Entry 8ETJ (electron microscopy, 3.20 A resolution); this record covers chains 1 and L of the 35 polymer chains in the assembly.

Chain 1:
Molecule: 3497-nt RNA strand
From: Schizosaccharomyces pombe
Sequence (3497 nucleotides; row label = number of the first residue in the row):
     1 AUUUGACCUC AAAUCAGGUA GGACUACGCG CUGAACUUAA GCAUAUCAAU AAGCGCAGGA
    61 AAAGAAAAUA ACCAUGAUUC CCUCAGUAAC GGCGAGUGAA GCGGGAAAAG CUCAAAUUUG
   121 AAAUCUGGCA ACAUUUCUUU UGUUGUCCGA GUUGUAAUUU CAAGAAGCUG CUUUGAGUGU
   181 AGACGAUCGG UCUAAGUUCC UUGGAACAGG ACGUCAGAGA GGGUGAGAAC CCCGUCUUUG
   241 GUCGAUUGGA UAUGCCAUAU AAAGCGCUUU CGAAGAGUCG AGUUGUUUGG GAAUGCAGCU
   301 CUAAAUGGGU GGUAAAUUUC AUCUAAAGCU AAAUAUUGGC GAGAGACCGA UAGCGAACAA
   361 GUAGAGUGAU CGAAAGAUGA AAAGAACUUU GAAAAGAGAG UUAAAUAGUA CGUGAAAUUG
   421 CUGAAAGGGA AGCAUUGGAA AUCAGUCUUA CCUGGGUGAG AUCAGUAGUC UCUUCGCGAG
   481 ACUAUGCACU CUGAACCUGU GGUAGGUCAG CAUCAGUUUU CGGGGGCGGA AAAAGAAUAA
   541 GGGAAGGUGG CUUUCCGGGU UCUGCCUGGG GAGUGUUUAU AGCCCUUGUU GUAAUACGUC
   601 CACUGGGGAC UGAGGACUGC GGCUUCGUGC CAAGGAUGCU GACAUAAUGG UUUUCAAUGG
   661 CCCGUCUUGA AACACGGACC AAGGAGUCUA GCAUCUAUGC GAGUGUUUGG GUGAUGAAAA
   721 CCCAUCCGCG AAAUGAAAGU GAAUGCAGGU GGGAACGCCC UUGUGGCGUG CACCAUCGAC
   781 CGACCCGGAA GUUUGUCAAU GGAAGGGUUU GAGUAAGAGC AUAGCUGUUG GGACCCGAAA
   841 GAUGGUGAAC UAUGCCUGAA UAGGGUGAAG CCAGAGGAAA CUCUGGUGGA GGCUCGUAGA
   901 GAUUCUGACG UGCAAAUCGA UCUUCAAAUU UGGGUAUAGG GGCGAAAGAC UAAUCGAACC
   961 AUCUAGUAGC UGGUUCCUGC CGAAGUUUCC CUCAGGAUAG CAGAAACUCA GAUCAGUUUU
  1021 AUGAGGUAAA GCGAAUGAUU AGAGGUCUUG GGGAAGGAAU UUCCUCAACC UAUUCUCAAA
  1081 CUUUAAAUAU GUAAGACGCC CUUGUCGCUU AAUUGGACGU GGGCCAUCGA AUGAGAGUUU
  1141 CUAGUGGGCC AUUUUUGGUA AGCAGAACUG GCGAUGCGGG AUGAACCGAA CGUGAGGUUA
  1201 AGGUGCCGGA AUGUACGCUC AUCAGACACC AGAAAAGGUG UUAGUUCAUC UAGACAGCAG
  1261 GACGGUGGCC AUGGAAGUCG GAAUCCGCUA AGGAGUGUGU AACAACUCAC CUGCCGAAUG
  1321 AACUAGCCCU GAAAAUGGAU GGCGCUUAAG CGUACUACCC AUACCUCACC GUCUGGGUUA
  1381 GCUUUGAGAA GCUCAGACGA GUAGGCAGGC GUGGAGGUUU GUGACGAAGC CUUGGGCGUG
  1441 AGCCUGGGUC GAACAGCCUC UAGUGCAGAU CUUGGUGGAA GUAGCAAAUA UUCAAAUGAG
  1501 AACUUUGAAG ACUGAAGUGG GGAAAGGUUC CAUGUGAACA GCAGUUGGAC AUGGGUUAGU
  1561 CGAUCCUAAG AGAUAGGGAA GCUCCGUAUG AAAGUUGCAC GAUUUUUCGU GCCUCCUAUC
  1621 GAAAGGGAAU CCGGUUAAUA UUCCGGAACC AGAAGGUGGA AUCAACACGG CAACGUAAAU
  1681 GAAGUUGGAG ACGUCGGCGG GAGCCCUGGG AAGAGUUCUC UUUUCUUUUU AACAAACCAU
  1741 UGAACUACCC UGAAAUCGGU UUAUCCGGAG CUAGGGUAUG GUGUUUGGAA GAGUUCAGCG
  1801 CCUCAUGCUG AAUCCGGUGC GCUCUCGACG GCCCUUGAAA AUCCAACGGA AGAAUGGACC
  1861 UUCGGGUCCU UGUUUUCACA UCUGGUCGUA CUCAUAACCG CAGCAGGUCU CCAAGGUGAA
  1921 CAGCCUCUAG UUGAUAGAAC AAUGUAGAUA AGGGAAGUCG GCAAAAUGGA UCCGUAACUU
  1981 CGGGAUAAGG AUUGGCUCUA AGGGUUGGGU ACGUUGGGCC UUGGAACCUG AACGGUUGCU
  2041 GGACUGAGCG UGGACCGAUG UCUUUUCUCG CCUUUCGGGG UGAGAAGGGA UGUUGGACCU
  2101 GCUUGGACCU UGGCGGCCGG GAAGUCCUUG GUCGGGCUUU UCUCCUUCUC GGGGAUUAUG
  2161 CUCUUACUGG CGUACGUUUA ACAACCAACU UAGAACUGGU ACGGACAAGG GGAAUCUGAC
  2221 UGUCUAAUUA AAACAUAGCA UUGCGAUGGC CAGAAAGUGG UGUUGACGCA AUGUGAUUUC
  2281 UGCCCAGUGC UCUGAAUGUC AAAGUGAAGA AAUUCAACCA AGCGCGGGUA AACGGCGGGA
  2341 GUAACUAUGA CUCUCUUAAG GUAGCCAAAU GCCUCGUCAU CUAACUAGUG ACGCGCAUGA
  2401 AUGGAUUAAC GAGAUUCCCA CUGUCCCUAU CUACUAUCUA GCGAAACCAC AGCCUGGGGA
  2461 ACGGGCCAGG CAAAAUCAGC GGGGAAAGAA GACCCUGUUG AGCUUGACUC UAGUUUGACA
  2521 UUGUGAAGAG ACAUAGAGGG UGUAGGAUAA GUGGGAGUAU GUUUCGGCAU ACGCCGGUGA
  2581 AAUACCACUA CCUUUAUCGU UUCUUUACUU AAUCAAUGAA GCGGAAUUGG GAUUUAUUUC
  2641 CCAUAUUCUA GCGUUAAAGU UUCUUCGCGA ACUGAUCCGC GUUGAUGACA UUGUCAGGUG
  2701 GGGAGUUUGG CUGGGGCGGC ACAUCUGUUA AAAGAUAACG CAGGUGUCCU AAGGGGGACU
  2761 CAUCGAGAAC AGAAAUCUCG AGUAGAAUAA AAGGGUAAAA GUCCCCUUGA UUUUGAUUUU
  2821 CAGUGUGAAU ACAAACCAUG AAAGUGUGGC CUAUCGAUCC UUUGUUCCCU CGAAAUUUGA
  2881 GGACAGAGGU GCCAGAAAAG UUACCACAGG GAUAACUGGC UUGUGGCAGU CAAGCGUUCA
  2941 UAGCGACAUU GCUUUUUGAU UCUUCGAUGU CGGCUCUUCC UAUCAUACCG AAGCAGAAUU
  3001 CGGUAAGCGU UGGAUUGUUC ACCCACUAAU AGGGAACGUG AGCUGGGUUU AGACCGUCGU
  3061 GAGACAGGUU AGUUUUACCC UACUGAUGAA GUGUCGUCGC AAUGGUAAUU CAACUUAGUA
  3121 CGAGAGGAAC CGUUGAUUCA GAUCAUUGGU AUUUGCGGCU GCCUGACAAG GCAAUGCCGC
  3181 GGAGCUAUCA UCUGCUGGAU AACGGCUGAA CGCCUCUAAG CCAGAAUCCG UGCCAGAAAG
  3241 CGACGAUUUU UUGGUCCGCA UGAUUUAUAU GUAUAAAAAU AGAGGUAGGA CUUGUUCCUA
  3301 CUCUCCUGUA UCGUAGAAGA UGGGCGAUGG UUGAUGAAAC GGAAGUGUUU UAUUGACUUG
  3361 UCCAUGAAAU UCCAUUGAAA UCUUGUGCGG AAUCGAAUCC AUUGCAUACG ACUUUAAUGU
  3421 GGAACGGGGU AUUGUAAGCA GUAGAGUAGC CUUGUUGUUA CGAUCUGCUG AGAUUAAGCC
  3481 UUUGUUCCCA AGAUUUG
Disordered / not traced: 1-2, 36-46, 92-95, 288-293, 446-505, 557-568, 668-671, 793-798, 849-957, 1026-1087, 1095-1129, 1227-1230, 1380-1387, 1486-1489, 1557-1909, 1969-2417, 2484-2918, 2937-2942, 2954-2976, 3015-3021, 3036-3079, 3290-3297, 3375-3379, 3442-3464
Differences from the reference sequence: conflict U2930 (C6612 in 157310483), A2948 (G6594 in 157310483), U3196 (C6346 in 157310483)

Chain L:
Name: 60S ribosomal protein L13
From: Schizosaccharomyces pombe
Reference sequence: O74175 (RL13_SCHPO); numbering as in UniProt (aligned over 1-208)
Amino-acid sequence (208 residues; each row starts with the number of its first residue):
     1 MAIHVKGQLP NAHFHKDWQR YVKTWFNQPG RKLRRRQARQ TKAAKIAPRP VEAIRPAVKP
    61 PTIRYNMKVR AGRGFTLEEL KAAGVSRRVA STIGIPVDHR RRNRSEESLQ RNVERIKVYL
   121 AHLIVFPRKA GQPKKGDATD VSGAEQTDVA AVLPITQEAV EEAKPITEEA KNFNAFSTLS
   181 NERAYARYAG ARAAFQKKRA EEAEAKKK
Disordered / not traced: 1-20, 201-208
Swiss-Prot annotation at these positions:
  - modified residue (Phosphoserine): Ser177, Ser180

How chain 1 and chain L interact:
Residue-residue contacts (99):
  A65(1) - Arg73(L)  base contact
  A65(1) - Arg100(L)  hydrogen bond to the phosphate
  A66(1) - His99(L)  salt bridge to the phosphate
  A66(1) - Arg100(L)  salt bridge to the phosphate
  A70(1) - Pro61(L)  sugar contact
  C72(1) - Pro61(L)  base contact
  C72(1) - Asn66(L)  sugar contact
  C73(1) - Lys59(L)  base contact
  C73(1) - Asn66(L)  base contact
  C73(1) - Met67(L)  base contact
  A74(1) - Lys59(L)  hydrogen bond to the sugar
  A74(1) - Pro60(L)  sugar contact
  A74(1) - Pro61(L)  base contact
  A74(1) - Arg104(L)  hydrogen bond to the base
  A74(1) - Ser105(L)  hydrogen bond to the phosphate
  U75(1) - Val58(L)  phosphate contact
  U75(1) - Lys59(L)  sugar contact
  U75(1) - Pro61(L)  sugar contact
  U75(1) - Arg70(L)  hydrogen bond to the phosphate
  U75(1) - Arg101(L)  phosphate contact
  U75(1) - Arg102(L)  phosphate contact
  G76(1) - Val58(L)  phosphate contact
  G76(1) - Arg70(L)  salt bridge to the phosphate
  G76(1) - Gly72(L)  phosphate contact
  G76(1) - Arg73(L)  hydrogen bond to the phosphate
  G76(1) - Asp98(L)  hydrogen bond to the sugar
  G76(1) - Arg100(L)  hydrogen bond to the sugar
  G76(1) - Arg101(L)  salt bridge to the phosphate
  G76(1) - Arg102(L)  hydrogen bond to the base
  A77(1) - Arg73(L)  salt bridge to the phosphate
  A77(1) - Arg100(L)  hydrogen bond to the sugar
  C81(1) - Trp25(L)  sugar contact
  C102(1) - Pro61(L)  phosphate contact
  C102(1) - Thr62(L)  sugar contact
  C102(1) - Tyr65(L)  sugar contact
  G103(1) - Pro60(L)  phosphate contact
  G103(1) - Pro61(L)  phosphate contact
  G103(1) - Tyr65(L)  sugar contact
  G103(1) - Lys68(L)  sugar contact
  G103(1) - Arg70(L)  salt bridge to the phosphate
  G104(1) - Arg70(L)  salt bridge to the phosphate
  A106(1) - Arg35(L)  hydrogen bond to the sugar
  A107(1) - Arg39(L)  salt bridge to the phosphate
  A108(1) - Lys42(L)  phosphate contact
  A108(1) - Arg55(L)  base contact
  A108(1) - Arg73(L)  base contact
  G110(1) - Arg73(L)  salt bridge to the phosphate
  A162(1) - Arg87(L)  hydrogen bond to the base
  A162(1) - His99(L)  stacking on the base
  C171(1) - Lys135(L)  hydrogen bond to the sugar
  U172(1) - Lys135(L)  sugar contact
  U173(1) - Lys134(L)  phosphate contact
  U173(1) - Lys135(L)  hydrogen bond to the phosphate
  U174(1) - Arg128(L)  sugar contact
  U174(1) - Lys129(L)  hydrogen bond to the phosphate
  U174(1) - Lys134(L)  phosphate contact
  G175(1) - Lys129(L)  salt bridge to the phosphate
  A252(1) - Ala130(L)  phosphate contact
  G264(1) - Ser86(L)  sugar contact
  C265(1) - Ser86(L)  sugar contact
  G266(1) - Lys81(L)  salt bridge to the phosphate
  U322(1) - Arg102(L)  phosphate contact
  C323(1) - Arg102(L)  salt bridge to the phosphate
  U334(1) - Arg31(L)  salt bridge to the phosphate
  U334(1) - Arg34(L)  salt bridge to the phosphate
  U334(1) - Arg35(L)  salt bridge to the phosphate
  A335(1) - Lys23(L)  salt bridge to the phosphate
  A335(1) - Arg31(L)  salt bridge to the phosphate
  U707(1) - Gln28(L)  hydrogen bond to the phosphate
  U708(1) - Trp25(L)  phosphate contact
  U708(1) - Gln28(L)  sugar contact
  G709(1) - Gln28(L)  hydrogen bond to the phosphate
  G709(1) - Arg35(L)  salt bridge to the phosphate
  G710(1) - Lys32(L)  hydrogen bond to the base
  G710(1) - Arg35(L)  phosphate contact
  G710(1) - Arg39(L)  salt bridge to the phosphate
  G711(1) - Lys32(L)  hydrogen bond to the base
  G711(1) - Arg36(L)  salt bridge to the phosphate
  G711(1) - Arg39(L)  salt bridge to the phosphate
  U712(1) - Lys32(L)  base contact
  U712(1) - Arg36(L)  salt bridge to the phosphate
  G713(1) - Leu33(L)  base contact
  A718(1) - Phe26(L)  base contact
  A718(1) - Pro29(L)  phosphate contact
  A719(1) - Pro29(L)  phosphate contact
  C726(1) - Tyr65(L)  phosphate contact
  C727(1) - Arg64(L)  salt bridge to the phosphate
  C727(1) - Tyr65(L)  hydrogen bond to the phosphate
  G728(1) - Arg64(L)  salt bridge to the phosphate
  A738(1) - Arg187(L)  hydrogen bond to the sugar
  G739(1) - Arg183(L)  salt bridge to the phosphate
  U740(1) - Arg183(L)  salt bridge to the phosphate
  A790(1) - Phe176(L)  base contact
  G791(1) - Asn181(L)  base contact
  U800(1) - Ala184(L)  phosphate contact
  U800(1) - Tyr188(L)  phosphate contact
  G801(1) - Asn181(L)  sugar contact
  G802(1) - Phe176(L)  phosphate contact
  G802(1) - Ser180(L)  hydrogen bond to the phosphate
Other interface residues (no listed pair), chain 1 (57 interface residues in all): A71, A109, A163, A315, A333, A717
Other interface residues (no listed pair), chain L (52 interface residues in all): Glu52, Ile63, Gly190

Summary:
Chain 1 and chain L form an interface of 57 and 52 residues respectively, with 22 hydrogen bonds, 26 salt
bridges and 1 aromatic stacking contact. Polar pairs include A74(1)-Arg104(L), G76(1)-Arg102(L) and
A162(1)-Arg87(L).
Chain 1 is a 3497-nt RNA strand and chain L is 60S ribosomal protein L13, both from Schizosaccharomyces pombe;
the structure, Fkbp39 associated 60S nascent ribosome State 2, was determined by electron microscopy,
deposited together with 8ESQ, 8ESR, 8ETC, 8ETG, 8ETH, 8ETI and 3 further entries.
